5V56 - chains A and B; structure by X-ray diffraction, 2.90 A resolution.

Chain A (and B):
Protein: Smoothened homolog, Flavodoxin
Source organism: Homo sapiens
Notes: chain B of this document is another copy of the same molecule, construct and numbering; everything in this record applies to it too
UniProt: chimeric construct of Q99835, P00323: residues 53-433 from Q99835 (SMO_HUMAN) positions 53-433 (same numbers); residues 1002-1148 from P00323 positions 2-148 (UniProt number = residue number - 1000); residues 444-558 from Q99835 (SMO_HUMAN) positions 444-558 (same numbers)
Chain sequence (653 residues; numbered 53 to 568; the number before each row is that of its first residue):
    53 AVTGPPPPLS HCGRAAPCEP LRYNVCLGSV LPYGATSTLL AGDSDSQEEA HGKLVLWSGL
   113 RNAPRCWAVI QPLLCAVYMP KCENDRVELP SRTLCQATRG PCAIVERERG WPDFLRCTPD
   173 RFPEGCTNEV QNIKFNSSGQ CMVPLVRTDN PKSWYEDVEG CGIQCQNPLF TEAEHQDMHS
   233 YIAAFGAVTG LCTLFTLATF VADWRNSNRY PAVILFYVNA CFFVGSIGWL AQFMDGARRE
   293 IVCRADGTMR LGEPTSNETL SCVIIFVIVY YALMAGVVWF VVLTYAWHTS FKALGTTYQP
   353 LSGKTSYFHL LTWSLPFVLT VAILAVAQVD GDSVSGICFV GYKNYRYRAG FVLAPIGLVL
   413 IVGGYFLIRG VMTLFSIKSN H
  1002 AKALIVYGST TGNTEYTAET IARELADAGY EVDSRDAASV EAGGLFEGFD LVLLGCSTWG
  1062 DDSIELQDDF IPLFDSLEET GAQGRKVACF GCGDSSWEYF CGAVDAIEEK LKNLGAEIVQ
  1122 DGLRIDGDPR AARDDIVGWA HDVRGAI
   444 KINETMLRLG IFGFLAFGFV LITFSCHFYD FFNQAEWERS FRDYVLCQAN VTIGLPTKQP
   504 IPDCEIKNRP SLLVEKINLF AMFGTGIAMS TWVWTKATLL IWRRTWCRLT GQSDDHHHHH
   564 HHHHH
Disordered / not traced: 53-58, 554-568 (chain B: 53-58, 499-504, 562-568)
Differences from the reference sequence: engineered mutation Met194 (Glu in Q99835), Ala1002 (Pro2 in P00323), Trp1098 (Tyr98 in P00323); expression tag (559-568)
Swiss-Prot annotation at these positions:
  - binding site (cholesterol): Asp95, Tyr394
  - glycosylation (N-linked (GlcNAc...) asparagine): Asn188, Asn309
  - modified residue: Ser556 (Phosphoserine)
Cystine bridges: Cys64-Cys178, Cys70-Cys134, Cys78-Cys127, Cys118-Cys154, Cys147-Cys169, Cys193-Cys213, Cys217-Cys295, Cys314-Cys390, Cys490-Cys507
Glycans and other covalent adducts: N-acetylglucosamine (NAG) linked to Asn493
Ligand contacts:
  - 836 (N-methyl-N-[1-[4-(2-methylpyrazol-3-yl)phthalazin-1-yl]piperidin-4-yl]-4-nitro-2-(trifluoromethyl)benzamide): Asn219, Leu221, Phe222, Met230, Ile234, Trp281, Met301, Leu303, Asp384, Val386, Ser387, Ile389, Phe391, Tyr394, Lys395, Arg400, His470, Asp473, Gln477, Trp480, Glu481, Phe484, Pro513, Glu518, Asn521, Leu522
  - FMN (flavin mononucleotide): Gly1009, Ser1010, Thr1011, Thr1012, Gly1013, Asn1014, Thr1015, Ser1058, Thr1059, Trp1060, Gly1061, Asp1062, Ser1064, Cys1093, Gly1094, Asp1095, Trp1098, Glu1099, Tyr1100, Phe1101, Cys1102
Reported in the primary citation:
  - binding site for 836: Lys395, Phe484
  - post-translational modification sites: Asn493
  - mutagenesis - E194M: increased expression
  - mutagenesis - E194M: unchanged stability
  - mutagenesis - E194M, N493Q, I496R: increased signaling
  - mutagenesis - D473H: decreased signaling in response to 836
  - mutagenesis - V198R, K204A: decreased signaling in response to 20(S)-OHC
  - mutagenesis - V198R, K204A: unchanged signaling in response to Sonic Hedgehog (Shh)
  - mutagenesis - D473H: decreased signaling in response to TC114

Chain A / chain B interface:
Contacting residue pairs (13):
  Lys539(A) - Asp1070(B)  salt bridge
  Leu543(A) - Glu1066(B)
  Leu543(A) - Asp1069(B)
  Leu543(A) - Ile1072(B)  hydrophobic
  Arg546(A) - Ile1072(B)
  Arg546(A) - Asp1076(B)  salt bridge
  Arg547(A) - Glu1066(B)
  Glu1110(A) - Arg1024(B)
  Lys1113(A) - Glu1016(B)  salt bridge
  Lys1113(A) - Glu1020(B)  salt bridge
  Lys1113(A) - Arg1131(B)  hydrogen bond (backbone-side chain)
  Asn1114(A) - Tyr1017(B)  hydrogen bond
  Asn1114(A) - Arg1131(B)
Interface residues without a listed pair, chain A (11 interface residues in all): Arg257, Asn258, Arg261, Gly1116
Interface residues without a listed pair, chain B (14 interface residues in all): Asp1062, Asp1063, Phe1075, Arg1134

Summary:
Chain A and chain B form an interface of 11 and 14 residues respectively; the contacts include 2 hydrogen
bonds and 4 salt bridges. Polar contacts include Lys539(A)-Asp1070(B), Arg546(A)-Asp1076(B) and
Lys1113(A)-Glu1016(B). The paper reports a binding site for 836 at Lys395(A) and Phe484(A); E194M, N493Q and
I496R of chain A increase signaling; 6 substitutions were tested in all.
Chain A and chain B are both Smoothened homolog, Flavodoxin (Homo sapiens); the structure, 2.9A XFEL structure
of the multi-domain human smoothened receptor (with E194M mutation) in complex with TC114, was determined by
X-ray diffraction (same publication as 5V57).
